Entry 6WI1 (electron microscopy, 3.62 A resolution); this record covers chains A and B of the 4 polymer chains in the assembly.

# Chain A
Name: Ionotropic glutamate receptor , NMDA receptor GluN1b
Source organism: Rattus norvegicus
Amino-acid sequence (868 residues; each row starts with the number of its first residue):
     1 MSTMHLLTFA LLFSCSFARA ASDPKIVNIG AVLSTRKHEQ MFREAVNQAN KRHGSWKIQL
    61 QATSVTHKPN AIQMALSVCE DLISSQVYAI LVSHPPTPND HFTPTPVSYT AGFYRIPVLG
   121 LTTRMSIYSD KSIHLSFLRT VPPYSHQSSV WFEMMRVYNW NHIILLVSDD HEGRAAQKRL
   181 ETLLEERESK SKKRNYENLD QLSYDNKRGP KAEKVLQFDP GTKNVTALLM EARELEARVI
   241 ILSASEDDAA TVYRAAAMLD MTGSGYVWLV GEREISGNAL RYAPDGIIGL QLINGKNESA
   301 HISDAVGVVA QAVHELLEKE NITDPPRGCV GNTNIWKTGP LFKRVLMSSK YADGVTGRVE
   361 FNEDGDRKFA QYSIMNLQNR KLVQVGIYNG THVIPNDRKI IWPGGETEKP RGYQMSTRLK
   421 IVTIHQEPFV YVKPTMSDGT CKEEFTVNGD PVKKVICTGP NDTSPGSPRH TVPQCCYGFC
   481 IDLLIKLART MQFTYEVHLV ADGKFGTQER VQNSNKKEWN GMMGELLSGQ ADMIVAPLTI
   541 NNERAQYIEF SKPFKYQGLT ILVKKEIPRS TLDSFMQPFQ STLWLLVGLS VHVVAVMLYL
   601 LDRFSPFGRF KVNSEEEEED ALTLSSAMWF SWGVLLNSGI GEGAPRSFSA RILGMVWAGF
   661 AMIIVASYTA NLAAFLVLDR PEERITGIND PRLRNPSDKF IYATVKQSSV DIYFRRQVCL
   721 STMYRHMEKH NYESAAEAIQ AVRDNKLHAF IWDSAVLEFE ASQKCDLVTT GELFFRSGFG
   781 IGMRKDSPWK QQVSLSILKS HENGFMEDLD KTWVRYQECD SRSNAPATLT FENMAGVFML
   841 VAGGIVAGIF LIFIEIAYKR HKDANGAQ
Not modelled in the structure: 1-24, 191-205, 606-622, 863-868
Disulfide bonds: Cys79-Cys329, Cys441-Cys475, Cys457-Cys476, Cys765-Cys819
Covalent attachments: N-acetylglucosamine (NAG) linked to Asn224, Asn297
Reported in the primary citation:
  - conformationally variable residues (domain motion): Lys178, Arg510

# Chain B
Name: Ionotropic glutamate receptor , NMDA receptor GluN2B
Source organism: Rattus norvegicus
Amino-acid sequence (883 residues; row label = number of the first residue in the row; numbers below 1 keep their minus sign (Met-30 is residue -30)):
   -30 MGTMRLFLLA VLFLFSFARA TGWSHPQFEK GGGSGGGSGG SAWSHPQFEK GALVPRGRSQ
    30 KSPPSIGIAV ILVGTSDEVA IKDAHEKDDF HHLSVVPRVE LVAMNETDPK SIITRICDLM
    90 SDRKIQGVVF ADDTDQEAIA QILDFISAQT LTPILGIHGG SSMIMADKDE SSMFFQFGPS
   150 IEQQASVMLN IMEEYDWYIF SIVTTYFPGY QDFVNKIRST IENSFVGWEL EEVLLLDMSL
   210 DDGDSKIQNQ LKKLQSPIIL LYCTKEEATY IFEVANSVGL TGYGYTWIVP SLVAGDTDTV
   270 PSEFPTGLIS VSYDEWDYGL PARVRDGIAI ITTAASDMLS EHSFIPEPKS SCYNTHEKRI
   330 YQSNMLNRYL INVTFEGRNL SFSEDGYQMH PKLVIILLNK ERKWERVGKW KDKSLQMKYY
   390 VWPRMCPETE EQEDDHLSIV TLEEAPFVIV ESVDPLSGTC MRNTVPCQKR IISENKTDEE
   450 PGYIKKCCKG FCIDILKKIS KSVKFTYDLY LVTNGKHGKK INGTWNGMIG EVVMKRAYMA
   510 VGSLTINEER SEVVDFSVPF IETGISVMVS RSNGTVSPSA FLEPFSADVW VMMFVMLLIV
   570 SAVAVFVFEY FSPVGYNRCL ADGREPGGPS FTIGKAIWLL WGLVFNNSVP VQNPKGTTSK
   630 IMVSVWAFFA VIFLASYTAN LAAFMIQEEY VDQVSGLSDK KFQRPNDFSP PFRFGTVPNG
   690 STERNIRNNY AEMHAYMGKF NQRGVDDALL SLKTGKLDAF IYDAAVLNYM AGRDEGCKLV
   750 TIGSGKVFAS TGYGIAIQKD SGWKRQVDLA ILQLFGDGEM EELEACWLTG ICHNEKNEVM
   810 SSQLDIDNMA GVFYMLGAAM ALSLITFICE HLFYWQFRHS FMG
Not modelled in the structure: -30 to 33, 397-402, 580-599, 845-852
Disulfide bonds: Cys86-Cys321, Cys429-Cys456, Cys436-Cys457, Cys746-Cys801
Covalent attachments: N-acetylglucosamine (NAG) linked to Asn341, Asn348, Asn491, Asn688
Reported in the primary citation:
  - conformationally variable residues (domain motion, helix shift): Asn184, Leu425, Ile655

# Chain A / chain B interface
Residue-residue contacts (79; chain A residue first):
  Asn70(A) with Tyr322(B), hydrogen bond (side chain-backbone); Asn323(B), hydrogen bond (side chain-backbone)
  Ala71(A) with Phe114(B), hydrophobic; Gln118(B)
  Ile72(A) with Ile82(B), hydrophobic; Gln118(B); Tyr322(B), hydrophobic
  Gln73(A) with Asn323(B), hydrogen bond
  Cys79(A) with Lys79(B)
  Glu80(A) with Lys79(B), salt bridge
  Pro106(A) with Phe114(B), hydrophobic
  Tyr109(A) with Gln110(B); Ile111(B), hydrophobic; Phe114(B), hydrophobic
  Phe113(A) with Pro78(B), hydrophobic; Ala107(B), hydrophobic; Ile108(B), hydrophobic
  Tyr114(A) with Pro78(B)
  Asp130(A) with Pro177(B)
  Lys131(A) with Pro177(B)
  Ser132(A) with Pro177(B)
  His171(A) with Asp136(B), salt bridge
  Cys329(A) with Asp77(B); Lys79(B)
  Val330(A) with Asp77(B)
  Thr333(A) with Glu75(B); Thr76(B), hydrogen bond (side chain-backbone)
  Glu363(A) with Tyr175(B)
  Glu509(A) with Phe194(B)
  Arg510(A) with Phe194(B)
  Asn515(A) with Asn192(B), hydrogen bond (backbone-side chain)
  Lys516(A) with Asn192(B)
  Lys517(A) with Glu191(B), hydrogen bond (side chain-backbone); Asn192(B), hydrogen bond (backbone-side chain); Ser193(B), hydrogen bond (side chain-backbone); Phe194(B)
  Pro578(A) with Ser811(B); Gln812(B)
  Leu583(A) with Gln812(B); Met818(B), hydrophobic
  Ser590(A) with Phe822(B)
  Val594(A) with Met829(B), hydrophobic
  Leu601(A) with Phe836(B), hydrophobic
  Val634(A) with Asn616(B); Ser617(B)
  Asn637(A) with Asn615(B); Asn616(B); Ser617(B), hydrogen bond (side chain-backbone)
  Ser638(A) with Ser617(B)
  Phe648(A) with Trp607(B)
  Ser649(A) with Thr835(B)
  Arg651(A) with Trp607(B)
  Ile652(A) with Trp607(B)
  Leu653(A) with Ala828(B); Met829(B), hydrophobic; Ser832(B)
  Met655(A) with Trp610(B), hydrophobic
  Gly659(A) with Phe614(B)
  Phe660(A) with Val821(B), hydrophobic; Leu825(B), hydrophobic
  Met662(A) with Phe614(B); Leu643(B), hydrophobic
  Ile663(A) with Tyr646(B)
  Ala666(A) with Tyr646(B), hydrophobic; Leu650(B)
  Ser667(A) with Leu650(B)
  Ala670(A) with Leu650(B), hydrophobic
  Asn671(A) with Ser810(B); Ser811(B), hydrogen bond; Gln812(B)
  Phe675(A) with Ser811(B)
  Leu678(A) with Met809(B)
  Pro691(A) with Gly799(B)
  Arg694(A) with Ala794(B), hydrogen bond (side chain-backbone); Cys795(B); Thr798(B)
  Asn695(A) with Arg742(B); Thr798(B), hydrogen bond (side chain-backbone)
  Cys719(A) with Cys795(B), disulfide
Interface residues without a listed pair, chain A (65 interface residues in all): Leu76, Ile127, Ile133, Lys178, Gly331, Gln577, Phe579, Thr582, Phe630, Ala644, Val656, Thr669, Val718, Ser721
Interface residues without a listed pair, chain B (61 interface residues in all): Ala135, Phe176, Gln180, Met430, Asn432, Lys458, Phe550, Pro619, Thr647, Ile800, Val808, Leu813, Ile815
Cross-chain cystine bridges: Cys719(A)-Cys795(B)

# Overview
65 residues of chain A face 61 of chain B across their interface; the contacts include 1 disulfide bond, 12
hydrogen bonds and 2 salt bridges. Polar pairs include Glu80(A)-Lys79(B), His171(A)-Asp136(B) and
Asn70(A)-Tyr322(B). Covalently linked N-acetylglucosamine: at Asn224(A) and Asn297(A). From the paper:
conformational variability at Lys178(A), Arg510(A) and Asn184(B) among others.
Chain A is Ionotropic glutamate receptor , NMDA receptor GluN1b and chain B is Ionotropic glutamate receptor ,
NMDA receptor GluN2B, both from Rattus norvegicus; the structure, GluN1b-GluN2B NMDA receptor in active
conformation stabilized by inter-GluN1b-GluN2B subunit cross-linking, was determined by electron microscopy,
deposited together with 6USU, 6USV, 6WHR, 6WHS, 6WHT, 6WHU and 5 further entries.
